6FF4 - chains 2 and u of the 28 polymer chains in the assembly; structure by electron microscopy, 3.40 A resolution.

[Chain 2]
Molecule: U2 snRNA
Source organism: Homo sapiens
Sequence (188 nucleotides; each row starts with the number of its first residue):
     1 AUCGCUUCUC GGCCUUUUGG CUAAGAUCAA GUGUAGUAUC UGUUCUUAUC AGUUUAAUAU
    61 CUGAUACGUC CUCUAUCCGA GGACAAUAUA UUAAAUGGAU UUUUGGAGCA GGGAGAUGGA
   121 AUAGGAGCUU GCUCCGUCCA CUCCACGCAU CGACCUGGUA UUGCAGUACC UCCAGGAACG
   181 GUGCACCC
Not modelled in the structure: 1-2, 46-47, 65-188

[Chain u]
Molecule: Splicing factor 3B subunit 1
Source organism: Homo sapiens
UniProt: O75533 (SF3B1_HUMAN); residues 1-1304 here = UniProt positions 1-1304
Chain sequence (1304 residues; row label = number of the first residue in the row):
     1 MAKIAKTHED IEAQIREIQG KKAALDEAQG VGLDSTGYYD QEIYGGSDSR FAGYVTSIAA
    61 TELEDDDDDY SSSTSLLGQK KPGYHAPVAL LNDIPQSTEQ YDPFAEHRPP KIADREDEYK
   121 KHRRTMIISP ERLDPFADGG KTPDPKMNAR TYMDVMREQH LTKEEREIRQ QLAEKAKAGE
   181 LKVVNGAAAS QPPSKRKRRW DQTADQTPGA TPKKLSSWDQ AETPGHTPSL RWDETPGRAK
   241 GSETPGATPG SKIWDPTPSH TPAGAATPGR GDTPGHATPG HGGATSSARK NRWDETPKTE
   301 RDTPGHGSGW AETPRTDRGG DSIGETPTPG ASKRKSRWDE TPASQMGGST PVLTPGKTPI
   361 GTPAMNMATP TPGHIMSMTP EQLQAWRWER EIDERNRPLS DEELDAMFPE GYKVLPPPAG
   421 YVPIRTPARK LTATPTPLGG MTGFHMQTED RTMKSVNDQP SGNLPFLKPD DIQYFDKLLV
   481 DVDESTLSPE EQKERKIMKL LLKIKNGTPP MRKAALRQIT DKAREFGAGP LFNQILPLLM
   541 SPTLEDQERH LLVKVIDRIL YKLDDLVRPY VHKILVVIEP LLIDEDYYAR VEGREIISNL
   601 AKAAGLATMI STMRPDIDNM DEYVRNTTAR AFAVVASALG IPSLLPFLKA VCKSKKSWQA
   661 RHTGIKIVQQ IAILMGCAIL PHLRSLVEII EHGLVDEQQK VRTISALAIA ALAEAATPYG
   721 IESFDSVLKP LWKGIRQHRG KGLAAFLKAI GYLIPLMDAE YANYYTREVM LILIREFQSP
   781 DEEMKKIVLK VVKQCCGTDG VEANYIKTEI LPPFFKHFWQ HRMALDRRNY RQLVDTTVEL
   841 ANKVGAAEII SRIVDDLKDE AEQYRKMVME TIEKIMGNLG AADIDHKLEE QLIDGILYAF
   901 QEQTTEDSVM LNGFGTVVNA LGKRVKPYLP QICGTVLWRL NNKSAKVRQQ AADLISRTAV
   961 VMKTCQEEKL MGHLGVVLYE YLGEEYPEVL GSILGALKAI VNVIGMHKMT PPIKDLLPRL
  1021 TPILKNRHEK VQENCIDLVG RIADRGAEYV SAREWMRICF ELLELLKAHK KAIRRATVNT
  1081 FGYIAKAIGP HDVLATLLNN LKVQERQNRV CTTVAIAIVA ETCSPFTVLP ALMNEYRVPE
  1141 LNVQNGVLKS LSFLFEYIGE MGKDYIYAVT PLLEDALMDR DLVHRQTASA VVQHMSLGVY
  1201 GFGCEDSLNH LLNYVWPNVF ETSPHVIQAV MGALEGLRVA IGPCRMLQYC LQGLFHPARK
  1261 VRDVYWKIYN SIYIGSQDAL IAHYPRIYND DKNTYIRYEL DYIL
Not modelled in the structure: 1-397, 416-441
Swiss-Prot annotation at these positions:
  - region: Gly529 to Arg568 (Interaction with SF3B14), Gln547 to His550 (Interaction with PHF5A), Glu1156, Tyr1157 (Interaction with PHF5A)
  - site: Pro469 (Interaction with RNA), Tyr587 (Interaction with RNA), Glu592 (Interaction with PHF5A), Lys602 (Interaction with SF3B3), Cys677 (Interaction with SF3B3), Cys1035 (Interaction with RNA), Tyr1049 (Interaction with RNA), Leu1141 (Interaction with RNA), Glu1205 (Interaction with SF3B3)
  - modified residue: Thr125 (Phosphothreonine), Ser129 (Phosphoserine), Lys141 (N6-acetyllysine), Thr142 (Phosphothreonine), Arg157 (Citrulline), Ser194 (Phosphoserine), Thr203 (Phosphothreonine), Thr207 (Phosphothreonine), Thr211 (Phosphothreonine), Lys214 (N6-acetyllysine), Thr223 (Phosphothreonine), Thr227 (Phosphothreonine), Ser229 (Phosphoserine), Thr235 (Phosphothreonine), Thr244 (Phosphothreonine), Thr248 (Phosphothreonine), Thr257 (Phosphothreonine), Thr261 (Phosphothreonine), Thr267 (Phosphothreonine), Thr273 (Phosphothreonine) and 22 more in UniProt
  - cross-link (Glycyl lysine isopeptide (Lys-Gly)): Lys214 (interchain with G-Cter in SUMO2), Lys413 (interchain with G-Cter in SUMO1), Lys430 (interchain with G-Cter in SUMO2)
  - mutagenesis: Trp200 (W200A: Abolishes interaction with RBM39; when associated with A-218; A-232; A-254; A-293; A-310 and A-338), Trp218 (W218A: Abolishes interaction with RBM39; when associated with A-200; A-232; A-254; A-293; A-310 and A-338), Thr223 (T223A: No effect on interaction with PPP1R8), Thr227 (T227A: No effect on interaction with PPP1R8), Trp232 (W232A: Abolishes interaction with RBM39; when associated with A-200; A-218; A-254; A-293; A-310 and A-338), Thr235 (T235A: No effect on interaction with PPP1R8), Thr244 (T244A: Slight inhibition of interaction with PPP1R8), Thr248 (T248A: Slight inhibition of interaction with PPP1R8), Trp254 (W254A: Abolishes interaction with RBM39; when associated with A-200; A-218; A-232; A-293; A-310 and A-338), Thr257 (T257A: No effect on interaction with PPP1R8), Thr261 (T261A: Slight inhibition of interaction with PPP1R8), Thr267 (T267A: No effect on interaction with PPP1R8), 9 further mutagenesis entries in UniProt

[Chain 2 / chain u interface]
Contacting residue pairs (15; chain 2 residue first):
  G33(2) - Pro509(u)  phosphate contact
  U34(2) - Pro509(u)  phosphate contact
  A35(2) - Lys513(u)  base contact
  A35(2) - Arg558(u)  salt bridge to the phosphate
  G36(2) - Lys513(u)  hydrogen bond to the base
  G36(2) - Arg517(u)  phosphate contact
  G36(2) - Pro1224(u)  sugar contact
  G36(2) - His1225(u)  sugar contact
  U37(2) - Arg517(u)  salt bridge to the phosphate
  U37(2) - Leu1182(u)  sugar contact
  U37(2) - Ser1223(u)  hydrogen bond to the sugar
  U55(2) - Arg1259(u)  salt bridge to the phosphate
  A56(2) - Pro1257(u)  sugar contact
  A56(2) - Ala1258(u)  hydrogen bond to the sugar
  A56(2) - Arg1259(u)  salt bridge to the phosphate
Also at the interface, not in a pair above, chain 2 (9 interface residues in all): U32, A38
Also at the interface, not in a pair above, chain u (15 interface residues in all): Leu516, Lys554, His1069, Lys1260

[Overview]
9 residues of chain 2 and 15 residues of chain u are in contact, with 3 hydrogen bonds and 4 salt bridges.
Among the polar pairs are G36(2)-Lys513(u), U37(2)-Ser1223(u) and A56(2)-Ala1258(u). From UniProt: 21
mutagenesis sites on chain u.
Here chain 2 is U2 snRNA and chain u is Splicing factor 3B subunit 1, both from Homo sapiens. Entry 6FF4
(human Bact spliceosome core structure) was determined by electron microscopy.
